Entry 4UM5 (X-ray diffraction, 2.34 A resolution); this record covers chains B and C of the 4 polymer chains in the assembly.

== Chain B (and C) ==
Protein: 3-deoxy-D-manno-octulosonate 8-phosphate phosphatase kdsc
Source organism: Moraxella catarrhalis BC8
Notes: EC 3.1.3.45; chain C of this document is another copy of the same molecule, construct and numbering; everything in this record applies to it too
Reference sequence: F1X4B5 (F1X4B5_MORCA); residue numbers follow UniProt; this construct covers 1-173
Amino-acid sequence (193 residues; row label = number of the first residue in the row; numbers below 1 keep their minus sign (Met-19 is residue -19)):
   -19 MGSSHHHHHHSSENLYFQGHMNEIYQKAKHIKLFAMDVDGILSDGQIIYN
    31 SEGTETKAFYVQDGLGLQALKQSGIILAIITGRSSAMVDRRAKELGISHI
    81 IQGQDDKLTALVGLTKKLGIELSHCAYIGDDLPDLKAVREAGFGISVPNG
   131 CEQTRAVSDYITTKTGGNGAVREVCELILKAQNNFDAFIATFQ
Disordered / not traced: -19 to 0
Sequence notes: expression tag (-19 to 0)
Ion coordination: Mg2+: Asp17, Asp19, Asp110 (together with phosphate ion)

== How chain B and chain C interact ==
Pairs across the interface (48; chain B residue first):
  Gly25(B) with Phe39(C); Tyr40(C); Val41(C), hydrogen bond (backbone-backbone)
  Gln26(B) with Ala38(C); Phe39(C), hydrogen bond (side chain-backbone); Gly147(C)
  Ile27(B) with Ala38(C); Phe39(C), hydrogen bond (backbone-backbone); Arg71(C)
  Ile28(B) with Thr36(C); Lys37(C)
  Tyr29(B) with Thr36(C); Lys37(C), hydrogen bond (backbone-backbone); Phe39(C), hydrophobic; Met67(C), hydrophobic; Arg70(C); Arg71(C); Glu74(C), hydrogen bond
  Asn30(B) with Thr34(C); Glu35(C); Thr36(C); Met67(C)
  Ser31(B) with Thr34(C); Glu35(C), hydrogen bond (backbone-backbone); Met67(C), hydrogen bond (backbone-side chain)
  Glu32(B) with Thr34(C)
  Gly33(B) with Arg70(C), hydrogen bond (backbone-side chain)
  Thr34(B) with Arg70(C), hydrogen bond (backbone-side chain)
  Glu35(B) with Arg70(C), salt bridge
  Arg63(B) with Arg71(C); Glu74(C), salt bridge
  Asp110(B) with Gln42(C), hydrogen bond
  Asp111(B) with Gln42(C); Leu45(C); Arg152(C), salt bridge
  Leu112(B) with Leu45(C), hydrophobic; Arg152(C); Phe168(C), hydrophobic; Ile169(C), hydrophobic; Phe172(C)
  Pro113(B) with Phe172(C), hydrophobic
  Leu115(B) with Phe172(C); Gln173(C)
  Lys116(B) with Phe172(C)
  Arg119(B) with Gln173(C)
  Asn129(B) with Gln42(C), hydrogen bond (backbone-side chain)
  Gln133(B) with Phe165(C); Ile169(C)
Interface residues without a listed pair, chain B (25 interface residues in all): Asp19, Asp24, Gly130, Cys131
Interface residues without a listed pair, chain C (24 interface residues in all): Asp24, Gly33, Ala66

== In short ==
25 residues of chain B face 24 of chain C across their interface; the contacts include 11 hydrogen bonds and 3
salt bridges. Among the polar pairs are Glu35(B)-Arg70(C), Arg63(B)-Glu74(C) and Asp111(B)-Arg152(C). The Mg2+
site is built by Asp17(B), Asp19(B) and Asp110(B).
Both chains are 3-deoxy-D-manno-octulosonate 8-phosphate phosphatase kdsc (Moraxella catarrhalis BC8). Entry
4UM5 (Crystal structure of 3-deoxy-D-manno-octulosonate 8-phosphate phosphatase from Moraxella catarrhalis in
complex with Magnesium ion and Phosphate ...) was determined by X-ray diffraction together with 4UM7, 4UMD,
4UME and 4UMF from the same study.
